PDB entry 5TD8 | X-ray diffraction, 7.53 A resolution (low resolution: residue-level contacts below are approximate; hydrogen-bond / salt-bridge calls are withheld) | chains A and E of the 5 polymer chains in the assembly

[Chain A]
Name: Kinetochore protein NDC80
Organism: Saccharomyces cerevisiae (strain ATCC 204508 / S288c)
UniProt: P40460 (NDC80_YEAST); numbering as in UniProt; present here: 114-318, 621-691
Sequence (279 residues; numbered 111 to 691; 302 numbers in that range are skipped by the numbering (no residue carries them; nothing is unmodelled there); the number before each row is that of its first residue):
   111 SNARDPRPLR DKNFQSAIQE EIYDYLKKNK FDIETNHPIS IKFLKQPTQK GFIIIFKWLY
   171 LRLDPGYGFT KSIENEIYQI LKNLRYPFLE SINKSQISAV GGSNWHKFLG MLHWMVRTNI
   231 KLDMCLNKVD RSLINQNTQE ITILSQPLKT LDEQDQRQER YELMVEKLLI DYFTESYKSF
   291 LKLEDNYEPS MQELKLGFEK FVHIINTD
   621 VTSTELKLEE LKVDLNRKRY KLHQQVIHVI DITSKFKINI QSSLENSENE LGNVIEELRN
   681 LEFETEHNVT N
Not modelled in the structure: 111-114, 250-259, 683-691
Construct notes: expression tag (111-113)
Metal / ion sites: Hg2+ site 1: Cys-235 (shared with 1 residue of chain B); Hg2+ site 2: Tyr-282 (shared with 1 residue of chain B)
UniProt features mapped onto this chain:
  - modified residue: Thr-248 (Phosphothreonine)
  - mutagenesis: Ser-201 (S201A: Loss of function)
Reported in the primary citation:
  - conformationally variable residues (order/disorder transition): Glu-250 to Lys-259

[Chain E]
Name: nanobody
Organism: Vicugna pacos
Notes: antibody fragment or engineered binder
Sequence (145 residues; numbered 1 to 145; the number before each row is that of its first residue):
     1 MQVQLVESGG GLVHPGGSLR LSCAASGRTG SRHAVAWFRQ APGKERDFVA SINAVGLVRN
    61 YADSVLGRFS ISRDFAKNEV YLQMNSLEPE DTAVYYCAAR YYSGTYSSTY DRDDYDYWGQ
   121 GTQVTVSSGG GLPETGGLEH HHHHH
Not modelled in the structure: 1-2, 28-32, 61-64, 103-114, 129-145
Disulfide bonds: Cys-23/Cys-97

[Chain A / chain E interface]
Pairs across the interface - 7 pairs, chain A then chain E:
  Ile-647(A) with Phe-75(E)
  Ile-650(A) with Phe-75(E)
  Asp-651(A) with Asp-74(E); Phe-75(E); Ala-76(E)
  Ser-654(A) with Ala-54(E)
  Lys-655(A) with Asp-74(E)
Interface residues without a listed pair, chain A (6 interface residues in all): Ile-658
Interface residues without a listed pair, chain E (8 interface residues in all): Ile-52, Val-55, Ser-72, Arg-73
The authors on this interface:
  - epitope / paratope residues, chain A: Ile-647(A), Ile-650(A)

[Summary]
Chain A and chain E form an interface of 6 and 8 residues respectively. UniProt lists one mutagenesis site on
chain A. From the paper: epitope/paratope residues Ile-647(A) and Ile-650(A); conformational variability at
Glu-250(A).
Here chain A is Kinetochore protein NDC80 (Saccharomyces cerevisiae (strain ATCC 204508 / S288c)) and chain E
is nanobody (Vicugna pacos). Entry 5TD8 (Crystal structure of an Extended Dwarf Ndc80 Complex) was determined
by X-ray diffraction (same publication as 5TCS).
